5IPL - chains D and 2 of the 9 polymer chains in the assembly; structure by X-ray diffraction, 3.60 A resolution.

Chain D:
Protein: DNA-directed RNA polymerase subunit beta'
Organism: Escherichia coli
Notes: EC 2.7.7.6
UniProtKB: P0A8T7 (RPOC_ECOLI); numbering as in UniProt (aligned over 1-1407)
Amino-acid sequence (1407 residues; row label = number of the first residue in the row):
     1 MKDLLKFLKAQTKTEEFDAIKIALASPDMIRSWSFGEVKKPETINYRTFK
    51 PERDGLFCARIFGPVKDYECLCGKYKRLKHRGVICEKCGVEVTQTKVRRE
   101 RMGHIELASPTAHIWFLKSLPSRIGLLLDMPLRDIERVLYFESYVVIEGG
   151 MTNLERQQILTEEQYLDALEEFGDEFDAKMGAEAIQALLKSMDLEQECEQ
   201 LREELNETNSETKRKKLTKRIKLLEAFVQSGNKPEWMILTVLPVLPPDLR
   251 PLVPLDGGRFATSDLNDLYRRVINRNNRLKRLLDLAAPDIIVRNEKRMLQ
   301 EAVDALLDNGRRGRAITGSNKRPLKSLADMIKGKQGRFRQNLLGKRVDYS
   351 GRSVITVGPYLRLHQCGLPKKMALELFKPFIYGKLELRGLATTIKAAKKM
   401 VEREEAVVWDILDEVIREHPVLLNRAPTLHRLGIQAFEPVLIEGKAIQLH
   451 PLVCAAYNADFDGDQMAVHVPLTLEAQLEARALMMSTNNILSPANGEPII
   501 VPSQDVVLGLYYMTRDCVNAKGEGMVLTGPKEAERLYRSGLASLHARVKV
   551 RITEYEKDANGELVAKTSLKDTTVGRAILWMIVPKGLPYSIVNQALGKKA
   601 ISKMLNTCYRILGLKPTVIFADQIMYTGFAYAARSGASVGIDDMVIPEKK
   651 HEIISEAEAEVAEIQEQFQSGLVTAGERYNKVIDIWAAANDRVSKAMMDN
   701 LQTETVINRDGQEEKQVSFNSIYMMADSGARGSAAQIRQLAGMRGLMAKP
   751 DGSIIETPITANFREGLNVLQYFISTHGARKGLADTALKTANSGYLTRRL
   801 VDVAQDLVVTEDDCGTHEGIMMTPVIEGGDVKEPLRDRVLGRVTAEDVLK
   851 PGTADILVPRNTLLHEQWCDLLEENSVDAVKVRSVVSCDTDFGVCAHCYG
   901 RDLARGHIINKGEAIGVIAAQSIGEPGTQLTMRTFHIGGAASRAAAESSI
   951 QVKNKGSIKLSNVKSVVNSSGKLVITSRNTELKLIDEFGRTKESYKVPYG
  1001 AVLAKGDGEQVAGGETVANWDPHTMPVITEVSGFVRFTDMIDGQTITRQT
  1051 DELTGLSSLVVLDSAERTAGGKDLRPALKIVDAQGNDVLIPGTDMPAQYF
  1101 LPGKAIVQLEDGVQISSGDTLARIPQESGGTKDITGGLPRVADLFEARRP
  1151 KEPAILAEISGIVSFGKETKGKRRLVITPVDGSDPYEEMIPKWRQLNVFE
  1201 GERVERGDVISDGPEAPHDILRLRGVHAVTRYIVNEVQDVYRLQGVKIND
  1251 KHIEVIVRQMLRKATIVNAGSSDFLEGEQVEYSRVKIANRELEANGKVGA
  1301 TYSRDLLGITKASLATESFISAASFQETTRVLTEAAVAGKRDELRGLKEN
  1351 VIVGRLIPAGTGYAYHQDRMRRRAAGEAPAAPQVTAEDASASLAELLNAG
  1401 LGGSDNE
Disordered / not traced: 1-14, 943-1131, 1377-1407
Ion coordination: Zn2+ site 1: Cys70, Cys72, Cys85, Cys88; Mg2+ site 1: Asp460 (together with diphosphate) (shared with 1 residue of chain C); Mg2+ site 2: Asp460, Asp462, Asp464 (shared with 1 residue of chain 3); Zn2+ site 2: Cys814, Cys888, Cys895
Residues lining bound ligands: diphosphate (DPO): Asp460, Arg731, Arg933, His936, Ile937
Swiss-Prot annotation at these positions:
  - binding site (Zn(2+)): Cys70, Cys72, Cys85, Cys88, Cys814, Cys888, Cys895, Cys898
  - binding site (Mg(2+)): Asp460, Asp462, Asp464
  - modified residue: Lys983 (N6-acetyllysine)
  - mutagenesis: Gln504 (Q504P: Resistant to antibiotics salinamide A and B), Asn690 (N690D: Resistant to antibiotics salinamide A and B), Met697 (M697V: Resistant to antibiotics salinamide A and B), Ala735 (A735T: Resistant to antibiotics salinamide A and B), Arg738 (R738C/H/P/S: Resistant to antibiotics salinamide A and B), Ala748 (A748E: Resistant to antibiotics salinamide A and B), Pro758 (P758S/T: Resistant to antibiotics salinamide A and B), Phe763 (F763C: Resistant to antibiotics salinamide A and B), Ser775 (S775A: Resistant to antibiotics salinamide A and B), Ala779 (A779T/V: Resistant to antibiotics salinamide A and B), Arg780 (R780C: Resistant to antibiotics salinamide A and B), Gly782 (G782A/C: Resistant to antibiotics salinamide A and B), 1 further mutagenesis entry in UniProt
Reported in the primary citation:
  - Mg2+ coordination: Asp460
  - binding site for diphosphate: Asp460, Arg731, Arg933, His936
  - binding site for nascent RNA 4-mer: His936
  - catalytic residues: His936 (citing earlier work)
  - conformationally variable residues (helix shift): Asp785 to Lys789

Chain 2:
Molecule: synthetic template strand DNA
Sequence (50 nucleotides; each row starts with the number of its first residue):
     4 CCGCGTCAGACTCGTAGGATTATAGCATACGTGAGGTGGGATGTCAAGGC
Disordered / not traced: 37-53

Interface between chain D and chain 2:
Contacting residue pairs (28):
  Arg259(D) with DG21(2), sugar contact; DA22(2), salt bridge to the phosphate
  Arg311(D) with DC10(2), salt bridge to the phosphate
  Ser319(D) with DA22(2), hydrogen bond to the base; DT23(2), hydrogen bond to the base
  Asn320(D) with DA22(2), hydrogen bond to the base
  Lys332(D) with DC10(2), salt bridge to the phosphate
  Lys334(D) with DA13(2), salt bridge to the phosphate; DC14(2), salt bridge to the phosphate
  Arg339(D) with DG12(2), salt bridge to the phosphate
  Arg346(D) with DC16(2), salt bridge to the phosphate
  Arg352(D) with DC16(2), sugar contact
  Ala426(D) with DC14(2), base contact; DT15(2), sugar contact
  Pro427(D) with DC14(2), base contact
  Thr790(D) with DA13(2), sugar contact
  Ala791(D) with DG12(2), phosphate contact; DA13(2), sugar contact
  Gly794(D) with DA13(2), sugar contact
  Tyr795(D) with DA11(2), phosphate contact; DG12(2), sugar contact
  Arg798(D) with DG12(2), salt bridge to the phosphate
  Gln1326(D) with DA11(2), phosphate contact
  Glu1327(D) with DC10(2), sugar contact; DA11(2), hydrogen bond to the phosphate
  Thr1329(D) with DC10(2), phosphate contact
  Arg1330(D) with DT9(2), hydrogen bond to the phosphate; DC10(2), salt bridge to the phosphate
Interface residues without a listed pair, chain D (23 interface residues in all): Ala787, Asn792, Met932
Interface residues without a listed pair, chain 2 (12 interface residues in all): DG17

Overview:
23 residues of chain D and 12 residues of chain 2 are in contact, with 5 hydrogen bonds and 9 salt bridges.
Polar pairs include Ser319(D)-DA22(2), Ser319(D)-DT23(2) and Asn320(D)-DA22(2). Bound to chain D: diphosphate.
From the paper: the catalytic residue His936(D); a binding site for diphosphate at Asp460(D), Arg731(D) and
Arg933(D) among others.
Here chain D is DNA-directed RNA polymerase subunit beta' (Escherichia coli) and chain 2 is synthetic template
strand DNA. Entry 5IPL (SigmaS-transcription initiation complex with 4-nt nascent RNA) was determined by X-ray
diffraction together with 5IPM and 5IPN from the same study.
